Entry 4EYI (X-ray diffraction, 2.90 A resolution); this record covers chains B and P of the 3 polymer chains in the assembly.

# Chain B
Name: DNA polymerase iota
Source organism: Homo sapiens
Notes: EC 2.7.7.7
UniProtKB: Q9UNA4 (POLI_HUMAN); residues 1-420 here correspond to UniProt positions 26-445 (UniProt number = residue number + 25)
Amino-acid sequence (420 residues; each row starts with the number of its first residue):
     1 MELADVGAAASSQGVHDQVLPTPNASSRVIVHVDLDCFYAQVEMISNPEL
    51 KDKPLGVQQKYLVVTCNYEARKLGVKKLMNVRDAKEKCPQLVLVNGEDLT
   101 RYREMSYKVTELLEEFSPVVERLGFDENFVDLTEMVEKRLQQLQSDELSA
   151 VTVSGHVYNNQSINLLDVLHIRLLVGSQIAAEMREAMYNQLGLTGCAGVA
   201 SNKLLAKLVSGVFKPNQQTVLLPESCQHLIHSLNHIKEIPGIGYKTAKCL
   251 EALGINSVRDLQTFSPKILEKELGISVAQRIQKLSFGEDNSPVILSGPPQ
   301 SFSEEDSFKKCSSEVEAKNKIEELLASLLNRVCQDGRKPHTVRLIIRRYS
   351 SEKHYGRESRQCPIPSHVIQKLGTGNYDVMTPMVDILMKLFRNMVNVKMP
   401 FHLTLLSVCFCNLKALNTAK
Not modelled in the structure: 1-25, 350-356, 372-377, 417-420
Ion coordination: Mg2+ site 1: Asp34, Leu35, Asp126 (together with 2'-deoxyadenosine 5'-triphosphate); Mg2+ site 2: Asp126, Glu127 (together with 2'-deoxyadenosine 5'-triphosphate); Mg2+ site 3: Lys237, Ile242 (shared with DC872(P) of chain P)
Ligand contacts: 2'-deoxyadenosine 5'-triphosphate (DTP): Asp34, Leu35, Asp36, Cys37, Phe38, Tyr39, Gln59, Val64, Thr65, Tyr68, Arg71, Lys77, Leu78, Asp126, Lys214
UniProt features mapped onto this chain:
  - active site: Glu127 (Proton acceptor)
  - binding site (Mg(2+)): Asp34, Leu35, Asp126
  - binding site (Mn(2+)): Asp34, Leu35, Asp126
  - binding site (a 2'-deoxyribonucleoside 5'-triphosphate): Tyr39, Arg71

# Chain P
Molecule: DNA primer
Sequence (7 nucleotides; row label = number of the first residue in the row):
   867 AGGACCC
Ion coordination: Mg2+: DC872 (shared with Lys237(B), Ile242(B) of chain B)

# Interface between chain B and chain P
Pairs across the interface (22; chain B residue first):
  Leu123(B) with DC872(P), sugar contact
  Glu127(B) with DC873(P), sugar contact
  Lys207(B) with DC872(P), phosphate contact; DC873(P), salt bridge to the phosphate
  Ile239(B) with DC872(P), phosphate contact
  Pro240(B) with DC872(P), phosphate contact
  Gly241(B) with DC871(P), hydrogen bond to the phosphate; DC872(P), hydrogen bond to the phosphate
  Ile242(B) with DC872(P), phosphate contact
  Gly243(B) with DC871(P), hydrogen bond to the phosphate; DC872(P), phosphate contact
  Tyr244(B) with DC871(P), phosphate contact
  Lys245(B) with DA870(P), sugar contact; DC871(P), hydrogen bond to the phosphate
  Thr246(B) with DA870(P), phosphate contact; DC871(P), hydrogen bond to the phosphate
  Glu358(B) with DG868(P), phosphate contact
  Ser359(B) with DA867(P), sugar contact; DG868(P), hydrogen bond to the phosphate
  Arg360(B) with DA867(P), phosphate contact; DG868(P), salt bridge to the phosphate
  Gln361(B) with DA867(P), hydrogen bond to the phosphate
Other interface residues (no listed pair), chain B (19 interface residues in all): Gly124, Asp126, Lys237, Arg357
Other interface residues (no listed pair), chain P (7 interface residues in all): DG869

# Overview
19 residues of chain B face 7 of chain P across their interface; the contacts include 7 hydrogen bonds and 2
salt bridges. Polar contacts include Gly241(B)-DC871(P), Gly241(B)-DC872(P) and Gly243(B)-DC871(P). Chain B
binds 2'-deoxyadenosine 5'-triphosphate.
Chain B is DNA polymerase iota (Homo sapiens) and chain P is DNA primer; the structure, Human DNA polymerase
iota incorporating dATP opposite N-(deoxyguanosin-8-yl)-1-aminopyrene lesion, was determined by X-ray
diffraction (same publication as 4EYH).
